Entry 6TEH (electron microscopy, 3.99 A resolution); this record covers chains B and A of the 4 polymer chains in the assembly.

== Chain B (and A) ==
Protein: Putative gene transfer agent protein
Source organism: Rhodobacter capsulatus
Notes: chain A of this document is another copy of the same molecule, construct and numbering; everything in this record applies to it too
UniProt: A0A9T9 (A0A9T9_RHOCA); residues 1-210 here = UniProt positions 1-210
Amino-acid sequence (210 residues; numbered 1 to 210; the number before each row is that of its first residue):
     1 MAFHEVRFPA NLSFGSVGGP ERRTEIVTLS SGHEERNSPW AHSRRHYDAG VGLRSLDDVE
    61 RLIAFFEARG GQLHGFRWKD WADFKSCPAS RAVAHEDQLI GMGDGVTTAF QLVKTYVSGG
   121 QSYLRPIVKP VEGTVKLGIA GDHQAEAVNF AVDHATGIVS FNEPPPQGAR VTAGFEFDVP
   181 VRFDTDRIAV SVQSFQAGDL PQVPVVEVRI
Unresolved in the structure: 1, 83-156, 210

== How chain B and chain A interact ==
Contacting residue pairs (52):
  F14(B) - V192(A)
  F14(B) - Q193(A)
  F14(B) - S194(A)
  F14(B) - F195(A)  hydrophobic
  G15(B) - V192(A)  hydrogen bond (backbone-backbone)
  S16(B) - V192(A)
  V17(B) - A189(A)
  V17(B) - V190(A)
  V17(B) - S191(A)
  G18(B) - V190(A)  hydrogen bond (backbone-backbone)
  G19(B) - R187(A)
  G19(B) - I188(A)  hydrogen bond (backbone-backbone)
  P20(B) - F66(A)
  P20(B) - D186(A)
  P20(B) - R187(A)
  P20(B) - I188(A)  hydrogen bond (backbone-backbone)
  E21(B) - D186(A)
  E21(B) - R187(A)  salt bridge
  R22(B) - F66(A)
  R22(B) - G71(A)
  R22(B) - D186(A)  hydrogen bond (backbone-backbone)
  T24(B) - Q72(A)  hydrogen bond
  T24(B) - D186(A)
  I26(B) - R182(A)
  S31(B) - W40(A)
  G32(B) - W40(A)
  H33(B) - R209(A)
  E34(B) - R44(A)  salt bridge
  E34(B) - R182(A)  salt bridge
  E34(B) - V208(A)
  R36(B) - L73(A)
  R36(B) - H74(A)
  R36(B) - R182(A)
  R36(B) - V208(A)
  N37(B) - L73(A)
  H46(B) - R187(A)  hydrogen bond
  F161(B) - A64(A)  hydrophobic
  F161(B) - E67(A)
  E163(B) - E5(A)
  E163(B) - R61(A)
  E163(B) - A64(A)
  E163(B) - F65(A)
  E163(B) - R69(A)  salt bridge
  P164(B) - E5(A)
  P164(B) - A68(A)  hydrophobic
  P164(B) - R69(A)
  P165(B) - E5(A)
  P166(B) - F3(A)  hydrophobic
  Q167(B) - A68(A)
  G168(B) - E67(A)
  G168(B) - A68(A)
  R170(B) - E67(A)  salt bridge
Also at the interface, not in a pair above, chain B (32 interface residues in all): S13, S30, S38, S43, W81, A82
Also at the interface, not in a pair above, chain A (32 interface residues in all): R23, L56, E60, T185

== In short ==
Chain B and chain A each contribute 32 residues to their interface; the contacts include 7 hydrogen bonds and
5 salt bridges. Polar pairs include E21(B)-R187(A), E34(B)-R44(A) and E34(B)-R182(A).
Both chains are Putative gene transfer agent protein (Rhodobacter capsulatus). Entry 6TEH (Baseplate of native
GTA particle computed with C3 symmetry) was determined by electron microscopy together with 6TB9, 6TBA, 6TE8,
6TE9, 6TEB, 6TO8 and 3 further entries from the same study.
